8RNC - chains A and B of the 9 polymer chains in the assembly; structure by electron microscopy, 3.52 A resolution.

== Chain A ==
Name: Polymerase acidic protein
Organism: Influenza B virus (B/Memphis/13/2003)
Notes: EC 3.1.-.-
UniProtKB: Q5V8Z9 (Q5V8Z9_9INFB); residues 1-726 here = UniProt positions 1-726
Amino-acid sequence (726 residues; row label = number of the first residue in the row):
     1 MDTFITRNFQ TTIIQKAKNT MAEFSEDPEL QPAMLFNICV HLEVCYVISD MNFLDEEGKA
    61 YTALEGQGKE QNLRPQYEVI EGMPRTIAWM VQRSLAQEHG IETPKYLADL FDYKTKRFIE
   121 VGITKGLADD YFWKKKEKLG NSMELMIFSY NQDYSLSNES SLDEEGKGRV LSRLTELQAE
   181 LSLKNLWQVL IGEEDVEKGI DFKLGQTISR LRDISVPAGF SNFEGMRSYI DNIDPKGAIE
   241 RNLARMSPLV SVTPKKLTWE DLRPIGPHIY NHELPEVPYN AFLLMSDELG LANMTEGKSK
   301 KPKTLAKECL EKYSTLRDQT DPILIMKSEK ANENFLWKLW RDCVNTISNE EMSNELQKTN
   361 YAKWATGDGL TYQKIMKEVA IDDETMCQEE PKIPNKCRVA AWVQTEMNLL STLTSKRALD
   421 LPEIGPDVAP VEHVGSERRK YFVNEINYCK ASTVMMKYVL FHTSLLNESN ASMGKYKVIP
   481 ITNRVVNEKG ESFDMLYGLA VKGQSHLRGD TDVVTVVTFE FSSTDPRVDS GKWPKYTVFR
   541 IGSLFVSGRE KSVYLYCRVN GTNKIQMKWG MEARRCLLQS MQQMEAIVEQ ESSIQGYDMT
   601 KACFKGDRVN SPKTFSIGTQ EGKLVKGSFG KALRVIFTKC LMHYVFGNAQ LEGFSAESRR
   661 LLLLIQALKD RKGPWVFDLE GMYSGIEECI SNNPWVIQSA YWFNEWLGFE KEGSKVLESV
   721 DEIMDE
Unresolved in the structure: 717-726
From the paper describing this entry:
  - mutagenesis - K631A/R634A: decreased catalytic activity
  - mutagenesis - K631A/R634A: decreased binding to Acidic leucine-rich nuclear phosphoprotein 32 family member A

== Chain B ==
Name: RNA-directed RNA polymerase catalytic subunit
Organism: Influenza B virus (B/Memphis/13/2003)
Notes: EC 2.7.7.48
UniProtKB: Q5V8Y6 (Q5V8Y6_9INFB); residue numbers follow UniProt; this construct covers 1-752
Amino-acid sequence (752 residues; each row starts with the number of its first residue):
     1 MNINPYFLFI DVPIQAAIST TFPYTGVPPY SHGTGTGYTI DTVIRTHEYS NKGKQYISDV
    61 TGCTMVDPTN GPLPEDNEPS AYAQLDCVLE ALDRMDEEHP GLFQAASQNA METLMVTTVD
   121 KLTQGRQTFD WTVCRNQPAA TALNTTITSF RLNDLNGADK GGLIPFCQDI IDSLDRPEMT
   181 FFSVKNIKKK LPAKNRKGFL IKRIPMKVKD KITKVEYIKR ALSLNTMTKD AERGKLKRRA
   241 IATAGIQIRG FVLVVENLAK NICENLEQSG LPVGGNEKKA KLSNAVAKML SNCPPGGISM
   301 TVTGDNTKWN ECLNPRIFLA MTERITRDSP IWFRDFCSIA PVLFSNKIAR LGKGFMITSK
   361 TKRLKAQIPC PDLFSIPLER YNEETRAKLK KLKPFFNEEG TASLSPGMMM GMFNMLSTVL
   421 GVAALGIKNI GNKEYLWDGL QSSDDFALFV NAKDEETCME GINDFYRTCK LLGINMSKKK
   481 SYCNETGMFE FTSMFYRDGF VSNFAMELPS FGVAGVNESA DMAIGMTIIK NNMINNGMGP
   541 ATAQTAIQLF IADYRYTYKC HRGDSKVEGK RMKIIKELWE NTKGRDGLLV ADGGPNIYNL
   601 RNLHIPEIVL KYNLMDPEYK GRLLHPQNPF VGHLSIEGIK EADITPAHGP VKKMDYDAVS
   661 GTHSWRTKRN RSILNTDQRN MILEEQCYAK CCNLFEACFN SASYRKPVGQ HSMLEAMAHR
   721 LRMDARLDYE SGRMSKDDFE KAMAHLGEIG YI
Unresolved in the structure: 32-33, 190-200, 644-651, 671-683

== How chain A and chain B interact ==
Contacting residue pairs - 321 pairs, chain A then chain B:
  Met1(A) - Glu112(B)
  Asp2(A) - Glu112(B)
  Gln178(A) - Gln710(B)  hydrogen bond
  Ala179(A) - Val708(B)
  Ser182(A) - Lys706(B)
  Leu183(A) - Arg705(B)
  Leu183(A) - Lys706(B)
  Leu183(A) - Val708(B)  hydrophobic
  Lys184(A) - Val116(B)
  Asn185(A) - Thr118(B)
  Asn185(A) - Lys706(B)
  Leu186(A) - Val116(B)  hydrophobic
  Trp187(A) - Gln710(B)  hydrogen bond
  Gln188(A) - Lys160(B)
  Val189(A) - Met115(B)
  Ile200(A) - Met115(B)  hydrophobic
  Ile200(A) - Trp332(B)  hydrophobic
  Phe202(A) - Cys167(B)
  Phe202(A) - Gln168(B)
  Phe202(A) - Trp332(B)
  Phe202(A) - Phe336(B)  hydrophobic
  Phe202(A) - Ile339(B)  hydrophobic
  Lys203(A) - Gln168(B)  hydrogen bond (backbone-side chain)
  Leu204(A) - Ile339(B)  hydrophobic
  Gly205(A) - Asp175(B)
  Gln206(A) - Asp175(B)  hydrogen bond (backbone-side chain)
  Thr207(A) - Leu174(B)  hydrogen bond (side chain-backbone)
  Thr207(A) - Asp175(B)  hydrogen bond
  Ile208(A) - Ile171(B)  hydrophobic
  Ile208(A) - Val342(B)  hydrophobic
  Arg210(A) - Asp59(B)  salt bridge
  Arg210(A) - Val60(B)
  Leu211(A) - Val60(B)  hydrophobic
  Leu211(A) - Val342(B)
  Leu211(A) - Asn346(B)
  Arg212(A) - Asp335(B)  salt bridge
  Arg212(A) - Ser338(B)
  Arg212(A) - Val342(B)
  Ile214(A) - Tyr56(B)  hydrogen bond (backbone-side chain)
  Ile214(A) - Ser58(B)
  Ile214(A) - Arg316(B)
  Ile214(A) - Asn346(B)
  Ser215(A) - Arg316(B)
  Ser215(A) - Leu319(B)
  Ser215(A) - Val342(B)
  Ser215(A) - Ser345(B)
  Ser215(A) - Asn346(B)
  Val216(A) - Asp67(B)
  Val216(A) - Arg316(B)
  Pro217(A) - Asp67(B)
  Pro217(A) - Thr69(B)
  Pro217(A) - Arg316(B)
  Ala218(A) - Asp67(B)
  Ala218(A) - Thr69(B)
  Ala218(A) - Asn70(B)
  Phe220(A) - Leu85(B)  hydrophobic
  Phe223(A) - Leu319(B)  hydrophobic
  Phe223(A) - Glu323(B)
  Met226(A) - Leu319(B)  hydrophobic
  Met226(A) - Ala320(B)  hydrophobic
  Arg227(A) - Glu323(B)  salt bridge
  Arg227(A) - Arg334(B)
  Arg227(A) - Asp335(B)  salt bridge
  Tyr229(A) - Asp86(B)  hydrogen bond
  Tyr229(A) - Leu89(B)  hydrophobic
  Ile230(A) - Leu89(B)  hydrophobic
  Ile230(A) - Ala320(B)
  Ile230(A) - Arg324(B)
  Ile230(A) - Arg327(B)
  Asp231(A) - Arg327(B)
  Asp231(A) - Arg334(B)  salt bridge
  Pro235(A) - Asp86(B)
  Pro235(A) - Leu89(B)  hydrophobic
  Pro235(A) - Glu90(B)
  Lys236(A) - Glu90(B)  hydrogen bond (backbone-side chain)
  Gly237(A) - Glu90(B)  hydrogen bond (backbone-side chain)
  Ala238(A) - Asp86(B)
  Ile239(A) - Cys87(B)  hydrophobic
  Ile239(A) - Glu90(B)
  Ile239(A) - Ile427(B)  hydrophobic
  Ile239(A) - Thr468(B)
  Glu240(A) - Ile430(B)
  Glu240(A) - Gly431(B)  hydrogen bond (side chain-backbone)
  Asn242(A) - Leu73(B)
  Asn242(A) - Cys87(B)
  Asn242(A) - Leu471(B)
  Leu243(A) - Ile430(B)  hydrophobic
  Leu243(A) - Arg467(B)  hydrogen bond (backbone-side chain)
  Leu243(A) - Thr468(B)
  Leu243(A) - Leu471(B)  hydrophobic
  Arg245(A) - Leu73(B)
  Arg245(A) - Gln84(B)
  Met246(A) - Arg467(B)  hydrogen bond (backbone-side chain)
  Met246(A) - Leu471(B)  hydrophobic
  Ser247(A) - Arg467(B)  hydrogen bond (backbone-side chain)
  Pro248(A) - Arg467(B)
  Val250(A) - Pro74(B)
  Val250(A) - Glu75(B)
  Val250(A) - Asp76(B)
  Val250(A) - Arg467(B)  hydrogen bond (backbone-side chain)
  Ser251(A) - Asn77(B)  hydrogen bond (backbone-side chain)
  Ser251(A) - Asn463(B)  hydrogen bond
  Ser251(A) - Tyr466(B)
  Ser251(A) - Lys478(B)
  Val252(A) - Asn463(B)
  Val252(A) - Tyr466(B)  hydrophobic
  Val252(A) - Lys478(B)
  Thr253(A) - Lys478(B)
  Pro254(A) - Met459(B)  hydrophobic
  Lys256(A) - Glu455(B)  salt bridge
  Lys298(A) - Glu568(B)  salt bridge
  Ser299(A) - Glu568(B)
  Lys300(A) - Glu568(B)
  Leu370(A) - Arg363(B)  hydrogen bond (backbone-side chain)
  Thr371(A) - Arg363(B)  hydrogen bond (backbone-side chain)
  Tyr372(A) - Thr358(B)
  Tyr372(A) - Ser359(B)
  Tyr372(A) - Lys360(B)
  Tyr372(A) - Arg363(B)
  Tyr372(A) - Leu364(B)
  Tyr372(A) - Lys365(B)
  Gln373(A) - Arg363(B)  hydrogen bond (backbone-backbone)
  Gln373(A) - Leu364(B)
  Gln373(A) - Lys365(B)
  Lys374(A) - Lys365(B)
  Ile375(A) - Leu364(B)  hydrophobic
  Ile375(A) - Lys365(B)  hydrogen bond (backbone-backbone)
  Ile375(A) - Ala366(B)
  Lys377(A) - Pro369(B)
  Lys377(A) - Asp372(B)
  Ala380(A) - Ile357(B)  hydrophobic
  Ala380(A) - Ala366(B)  hydrophobic
  Ala380(A) - Arg380(B)  hydrogen bond (backbone-side chain)
  Ile381(A) - Ile368(B)  hydrophobic
  Ile381(A) - Ile376(B)  hydrophobic
  Ile381(A) - Arg380(B)
  Asp383(A) - Arg380(B)  hydrogen bond (backbone-side chain)
  Glu384(A) - Arg380(B)  hydrogen bond (backbone-side chain)
  Thr385(A) - Ser359(B)  hydrogen bond (backbone-side chain)
  Thr385(A) - Arg380(B)
  Met386(A) - Ile357(B)
  Met386(A) - Thr358(B)
  Met386(A) - Ser359(B)
  Met386(A) - Leu364(B)
  Met386(A) - Lys365(B)
  Met386(A) - Ala366(B)
  Met386(A) - Arg380(B)  hydrogen bond (backbone-side chain)
  Cys387(A) - Ile357(B)
  Cys387(A) - Thr358(B)  hydrogen bond (backbone-backbone)
  Cys387(A) - Arg380(B)
  Gln388(A) - Phe355(B)
  Gln388(A) - Met356(B)
  Gln388(A) - Ile357(B)
  Gln388(A) - Arg380(B)  hydrogen bond (backbone-backbone)
  Gln388(A) - Tyr381(B)
  Gln388(A) - Asn382(B)  hydrogen bond
  Gln388(A) - Thr385(B)
  Glu389(A) - Thr358(B)
  Glu390(A) - Asn382(B)
  Glu390(A) - Glu383(B)
  Gln404(A) - Asn2(B)
  Gln404(A) - Ile3(B)  hydrogen bond (side chain-backbone)
  Met407(A) - Ile3(B)  hydrophobic
  Asn408(A) - Met1(B)
  Asn408(A) - Asn2(B)
  Asn408(A) - Ile3(B)  hydrogen bond (side chain-backbone)
  Leu421(A) - Gln548(B)
  Leu421(A) - Leu549(B)  hydrophobic
  Pro422(A) - Gln548(B)  hydrogen bond (backbone-side chain)
  Pro422(A) - Ile551(B)  hydrophobic
  Pro422(A) - Ala552(B)
  Pro422(A) - Arg555(B)
  Glu423(A) - Arg555(B)  salt bridge
  Glu423(A) - Arg562(B)  salt bridge
  Glu423(A) - Pro595(B)
  Glu423(A) - Asn596(B)  hydrogen bond (side chain-backbone)
  Ile424(A) - Ile547(B)  hydrophobic
  Ile424(A) - Gln548(B)
  Ile424(A) - Asn596(B)
  Ile424(A) - Tyr598(B)
  Gly425(A) - Asn596(B)
  Gly425(A) - Ile597(B)
  Gly425(A) - Tyr598(B)  hydrogen bond (backbone-backbone)
  Gly425(A) - Asn599(B)  hydrogen bond (backbone-side chain)
  Pro426(A) - Asn599(B)
  Pro426(A) - Arg601(B)  hydrogen bond (backbone-side chain)
  Val428(A) - Arg601(B)
  Glu432(A) - Gln544(B)  hydrogen bond (backbone-side chain)
  Glu432(A) - Asn599(B)
  Glu432(A) - Leu600(B)
  Glu432(A) - Arg601(B)  salt bridge
  Gly435(A) - Ala541(B)
  Gly435(A) - Gln544(B)
  Ser436(A) - Gln544(B)  hydrogen bond (backbone-side chain)
  Arg438(A) - Ala541(B)
  Arg439(A) - Gln544(B)  hydrogen bond
  Arg439(A) - Thr545(B)
  Arg439(A) - Gln548(B)
  Thr463(A) - Tyr556(B)
  Thr511(A) - Ser31(B)
  Ile565(A) - Tyr30(B)  hydrophobic
  Gln566(A) - Val27(B)
  Trp569(A) - Thr25(B)
  Trp569(A) - Gly26(B)
  Trp569(A) - Val27(B)  hydrophobic
  Trp569(A) - Pro28(B)
  Trp569(A) - Pro509(B)  hydrophobic
  Met571(A) - Tyr556(B)  hydrophobic
  Arg574(A) - Leu549(B)
  Arg575(A) - Leu508(B)
  Arg575(A) - Pro509(B)
  Arg575(A) - Gly512(B)
  Cys576(A) - Thr25(B)  hydrogen bond
  Leu577(A) - Thr545(B)
  Leu577(A) - Leu549(B)  hydrophobic
  Leu578(A) - Leu508(B)  hydrophobic
  Leu578(A) - Phe511(B)  hydrophobic
  Leu578(A) - Thr542(B)
  Leu578(A) - Thr545(B)
  Leu578(A) - Ala546(B)
  Leu578(A) - Leu549(B)  hydrophobic
  Gln579(A) - Ser19(B)
  Gln579(A) - Tyr24(B)
  Gln579(A) - Thr25(B)
  Gln579(A) - Leu508(B)
  Met581(A) - Ala541(B)
  Met581(A) - Thr542(B)
  Met581(A) - Thr545(B)  hydrogen bond
  Gln582(A) - Ala505(B)
  Gln582(A) - Thr542(B)
  Gln583(A) - Ala16(B)  hydrogen bond (side chain-backbone)
  Gln583(A) - Ala17(B)
  Gln583(A) - Ser19(B)
  Gln583(A) - Thr20(B)
  Glu585(A) - Gly539(B)
  Glu585(A) - Pro540(B)
  Glu585(A) - Ala541(B)  hydrogen bond (side chain-backbone)
  Glu585(A) - Thr542(B)
  Ile587(A) - Val12(B)  hydrophobic
  Glu589(A) - Pro540(B)
  Phe615(A) - Leu8(B)  hydrophobic
  Phe615(A) - Asp11(B)
  Ser616(A) - Phe7(B)
  Ser616(A) - Leu8(B)
  Ser616(A) - Ile10(B)
  Ser616(A) - Asp11(B)  hydrogen bond (backbone-side chain)
  Ile617(A) - Met1(B)  hydrophobic
  Ile617(A) - Ile3(B)
  Ile617(A) - Asn4(B)  hydrogen bond (backbone-backbone)
  Gly618(A) - Asn2(B)
  Gly618(A) - Phe7(B)
  Thr619(A) - Met1(B)
  Thr619(A) - Asn2(B)  hydrogen bond (backbone-backbone)
  Lys631(A) - Ile3(B)
  Val635(A) - Ile3(B)  hydrophobic
  Val635(A) - Pro5(B)  hydrophobic
  Ile636(A) - Leu8(B)  hydrophobic
  Lys639(A) - Pro5(B)
  Lys639(A) - Thr20(B)
  Cys640(A) - Thr25(B)
  His643(A) - Thr20(B)
  His643(A) - Thr21(B)
  His643(A) - Pro23(B)
  Tyr644(A) - Thr25(B)
  Tyr644(A) - Gly26(B)
  Gly647(A) - Val27(B)
  Ala649(A) - Leu236(B)  hydrophobic
  Leu651(A) - Pro23(B)  hydrophobic
  Glu652(A) - Pro23(B)
  Glu652(A) - Arg233(B)
  Gly653(A) - Leu236(B)
  Ser655(A) - Thr21(B)
  Ser655(A) - Pro23(B)
  Ala656(A) - Gly234(B)
  Arg659(A) - Ile18(B)
  Arg659(A) - Thr21(B)
  Arg659(A) - Phe22(B)
  Arg659(A) - Glu490(B)  salt bridge
  Arg659(A) - Phe495(B)
  Arg660(A) - Asp305(B)  salt bridge
  Arg660(A) - Lys480(B)
  Arg660(A) - Glu490(B)  salt bridge
  Leu662(A) - Tyr6(B)  hydrophobic
  Leu663(A) - Ile14(B)  hydrophobic
  Leu663(A) - Tyr482(B)
  Leu663(A) - Glu490(B)
  Leu663(A) - Phe495(B)  hydrophobic
  Gln666(A) - Pro13(B)
  Gln666(A) - Ile14(B)  hydrogen bond (side chain-backbone)
  Gln666(A) - Gln15(B)
  Gln666(A) - Arg497(B)
  Ala667(A) - Met488(B)  hydrophobic
  Lys669(A) - Phe9(B)  hydrogen bond (side chain-backbone)
  Asp670(A) - Met488(B)
  Asp670(A) - Arg497(B)  salt bridge
  Lys672(A) - Glu485(B)  salt bridge
  Lys672(A) - Met488(B)
  Pro674(A) - Cys483(B)
  Pro674(A) - Asn484(B)
  Trp675(A) - Met300(B)
  Trp675(A) - Glu455(B)
  Trp675(A) - Met459(B)  hydrophobic
  Trp675(A) - Tyr482(B)
  Trp675(A) - Cys483(B)  hydrogen bond (backbone-backbone)
  Phe677(A) - Met476(B)  hydrophobic
  Phe677(A) - Lys478(B)
  Phe677(A) - Ser481(B)
  Phe677(A) - Tyr482(B)
  Asp678(A) - Lys478(B)  hydrogen bond (backbone-backbone)
  Asp678(A) - Lys479(B)
  Met682(A) - Lys479(B)
  Cys689(A) - Leu236(B)  hydrophobic
  Ser699(A) - Tyr6(B)
  Trp702(A) - Ile3(B)
  Trp702(A) - Asn4(B)
  Trp702(A) - Pro5(B)
  Phe703(A) - Tyr6(B)  hydrophobic
  Glu705(A) - Asn4(B)  hydrogen bond
  Trp706(A) - Ile10(B)
  Phe709(A) - Phe7(B)  hydrophobic
  Glu710(A) - Ile10(B)
Interface residues without a listed pair, chain A (167 interface residues in all): Leu249, Met376, Pro391, Asp427, Val431, Asn467, Glu572, Ala573, Thr614, Gln620, Leu624, Val625, Gln650, Phe654, Ser658, Leu664, Gly673, Val676, Gly681, Glu688
Interface residues without a listed pair, chain B (175 interface residues in all): Pro29, Ala91, Ile164, Lys214, Ile218, Lys235, Phe251, Val302, Ile331, Thr361, Lys362, Gln367, Ser375, Glu456, Ile462, Thr486, Asp498, Ser510, Met538, Asp553, Lys559, Lys566, Val567

== Summary ==
Chain A and chain B form an interface of 167 and 175 residues respectively, with 51 hydrogen bonds and 15 salt
bridges. Polar pairs include Arg210(A)-Asp59(B), Arg212(A)-Asp335(B) and Arg227(A)-Glu323(B). The paper
reports that K631A/R634A of chain A reduce catalytic activity; K631A/R634A of chain A reduce binding to Acidic
leucine-rich nuclear phosphoprotein 32 family member A.
Here chain A is Polymerase acidic protein and chain B is RNA-directed RNA polymerase catalytic subunit, both
from Influenza B virus (B/Memphis/13/2003). Entry 8RNC (Influenza B polymerase, replication complex, an
asymmetric polymerase dimer bound to human ANP32A (from "Influenza B ...) was determined by electron
microscopy, deposited together with 8RN1, 8RN2, 8RN3, 8RN4, 8RN5, 8RN6 and 5 further entries.
